Entry 6O21 (X-ray diffraction, 1.15 A resolution); this record covers chains A and B.

Chain A:
Molecule: Kallikrein 4 (Prostase, enamel matrix, prostate), isoform CRA_a
Organism: Homo sapiens
UniProtKB: A0A0C4DFQ5 (A0A0C4DFQ5_HUMAN); the construct lacks a stretch of the UniProt sequence and is renumbered around it, so the offset changes along the chain: 16-38 = UniProt 31-53; 40-67 = UniProt 54-81; 69-74 = UniProt 82-87; 77-125 = UniProt 91-139; 6 more segments
Chain sequence (223 residues; each row starts with the number of its first residue; note: 12 numbers in that range are skipped by the numbering (no residue carries them; nothing is unmodelled there); a row labelled like 74A-74C holds insertion residues (74A, then the next letters in order)):
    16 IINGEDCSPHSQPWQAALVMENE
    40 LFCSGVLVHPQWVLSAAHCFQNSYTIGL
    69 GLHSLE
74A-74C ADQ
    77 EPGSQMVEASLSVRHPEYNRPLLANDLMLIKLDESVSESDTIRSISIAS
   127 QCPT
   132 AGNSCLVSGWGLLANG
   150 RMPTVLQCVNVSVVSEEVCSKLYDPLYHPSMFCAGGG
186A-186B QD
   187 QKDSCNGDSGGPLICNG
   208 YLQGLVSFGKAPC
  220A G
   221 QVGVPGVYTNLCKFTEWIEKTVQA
Disordered / not traced: 74A-74C
Disulfide bonds: Cys22-Cys157, Cys42-Cys58, Cys128-Cys232, Cys136-Cys201, Cys168-Cys182, Cys191-Cys220
What the authors report for this chain:
  - conformationally variable residues: Cys191 to Pro198 (from molecular simulation)

Chain B:
Molecule: Trypsin inhibitor 1
Chain sequence (14 residues; numbered 1 to 14; the number before each row is that of its first residue):
     1 GFCQRSIPPICFPN
Disordered / not traced: 6-8
Disulfide bonds: Cys3-Cys11
What the authors report for this chain:
  - conformationally variable residues (order/disorder transition): Ser6 to Pro8, Pro9, Ile10, Phe12, Pro13, Asn14
  - contacts within the chain: Phe2-Phe12, Gln4-Ile10 (hydrogen bond)

Interface between chain A and chain B:
Contacting residue pairs (30):
  His57(A) with Gln4(B); Arg5(B)
  Tyr94(A) with Gln4(B), hydrogen bond
  Asn95(A) with Ile10(B)
  Leu99(A) with Gln4(B)
  Tyr172(A) with Phe2(B)
  Asp173(A) with Phe2(B)
  Pro174(A) with Phe12(B)
  Leu175(A) with Phe12(B), hydrophobic
  Asp189(A) with Arg5(B), salt bridge
  Ser190(A) with Arg5(B), hydrogen bond
  Cys191(A) with Arg5(B)
  Asn192(A) with Arg5(B)
  Gly193(A) with Arg5(B), hydrogen bond (backbone-backbone)
  Asp194(A) with Arg5(B), hydrogen bond (backbone-backbone)
  Ser195(A) with Arg5(B), hydrogen bond (side chain-backbone)
  Ser214(A) with Gln4(B); Arg5(B), hydrogen bond (backbone-backbone)
  Phe215(A) with Cys3(B); Gln4(B); Arg5(B)
  Gly216(A) with Phe2(B); Cys3(B), hydrogen bond (backbone-backbone); Arg5(B)
  Lys217(A) with Gly1(B); Phe2(B); Arg5(B), hydrogen bond (backbone-side chain)
  Ala218(A) with Gly1(B), hydrogen bond (backbone-backbone)
  Cys220(A) with Arg5(B)
  Gly226(A) with Arg5(B)
Interface residues without a listed pair, chain A (26 interface residues in all): Leu98, Asp102, Leu171, Val213
The authors on this interface:
  - interface residues, chain B: Gly1(B), Cys3(B), Gln4(B), Arg5(B), Ile10(B)

Summary:
The interface between chain A and chain B involves 26 residues on one side and 7 on the other, with 9 hydrogen
bonds and 1 salt bridge. Polar pairs include Asp189(A)-Arg5(B), Tyr94(A)-Gln4(B) and Ser190(A)-Arg5(B). The
paper reports interface residues Gly1(B), Cys3(B) and Gln4(B) among others; conformational variability at
Cys191(A) and Ser6(B) among others.
Here chain A is Kallikrein 4 (Prostase, enamel matrix, prostate), isoform CRA_a (Homo sapiens) and chain B is
Trypsin inhibitor 1. Entry 6O21 (Crystal Structure of Human KLK4 in Complex With Cleaved
SFTI-FCQR(Asn14)[1,14] Inhibitor) was determined by X-ray diffraction, deposited together with 4KEL.
